3ZZK - chain A; structure by X-ray diffraction, 1.78 A resolution.

== Chain A ==
Protein: Aspartate aminotransferase
Organism: Escherichia coli
Notes: EC 2.6.1.1
UniProt: P00509 (AAT_ECOLI); numbering as in UniProt (aligned over 1-396)
Chain sequence (396 residues; each row starts with the number of its first residue):
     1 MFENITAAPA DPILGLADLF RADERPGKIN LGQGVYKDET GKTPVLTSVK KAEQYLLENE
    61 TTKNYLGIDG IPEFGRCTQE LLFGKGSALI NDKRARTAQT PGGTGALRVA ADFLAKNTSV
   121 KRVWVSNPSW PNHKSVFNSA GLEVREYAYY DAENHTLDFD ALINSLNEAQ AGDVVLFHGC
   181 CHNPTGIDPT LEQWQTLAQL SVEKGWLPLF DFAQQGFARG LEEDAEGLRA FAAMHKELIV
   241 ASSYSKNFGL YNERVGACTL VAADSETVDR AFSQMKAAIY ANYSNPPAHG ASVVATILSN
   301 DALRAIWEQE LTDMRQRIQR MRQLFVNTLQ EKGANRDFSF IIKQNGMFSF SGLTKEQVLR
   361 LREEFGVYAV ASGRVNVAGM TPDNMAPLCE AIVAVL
Differences from the reference sequence: engineered mutation Gln-33 (Ile in P00509), Gln-214 (Tyr in P00509), Tyr-280 (Arg in P00509)
Ligand contacts: 4'-deoxy-4'-aminopyridoxal-5'-phosphate (PMP): Tyr-65, Gly-102, Gly-103, Thr-104, Leu-107, Trp-130, His-133, His-178, Asn-183, Asp-211, Ala-213, Ser-243, Ser-245, Lys-246, Arg-254, Phe-348
Swiss-Prot annotation at these positions:
  - binding site (L-aspartate): Gly-34, Trp-130, Asn-183, Arg-374
  - modified residue: Lys-246 (N6-(pyridoxal phosphate)lysine)
  - mutagenesis: Tyr-65 (Y65F/S: Slight changes in activity), His-133 (H133A: Slight increase in maximum velocity of the overall transamination reaction between aspartate and 2-oxoglutarate ...), Arg-374 (R374A: Reduces first-order rate constant about 10000-fold; R374F/Y: Second-order rate constants are reduced by >5 orders of magnitude)

== Summary ==
Bound to chain A: 4'-deoxy-4'-aminopyridoxal-5'-phosphate. Curated annotation (UniProt) lists 4
L-aspartate-binding residues and 3 mutagenesis sites.
Chain A is Aspartate aminotransferase (Escherichia coli); the structure, Structure of an engineered aspartate
aminotransferase, was determined by X-ray diffraction (same publication as 3ZZJ and 4A00).
